6VAA - chains A and X of the 6 polymer chains in the assembly; structure by electron microscopy, 3.40 A resolution.

# Chain A
Molecule: Fanconi anemia, complementation group I
Source organism: Homo sapiens
Reference sequence: B7ZMF2 (B7ZMF2_HUMAN); residue numbers follow UniProt; this construct covers 1-1328
Chain sequence (1328 residues; row label = number of the first residue in the row):
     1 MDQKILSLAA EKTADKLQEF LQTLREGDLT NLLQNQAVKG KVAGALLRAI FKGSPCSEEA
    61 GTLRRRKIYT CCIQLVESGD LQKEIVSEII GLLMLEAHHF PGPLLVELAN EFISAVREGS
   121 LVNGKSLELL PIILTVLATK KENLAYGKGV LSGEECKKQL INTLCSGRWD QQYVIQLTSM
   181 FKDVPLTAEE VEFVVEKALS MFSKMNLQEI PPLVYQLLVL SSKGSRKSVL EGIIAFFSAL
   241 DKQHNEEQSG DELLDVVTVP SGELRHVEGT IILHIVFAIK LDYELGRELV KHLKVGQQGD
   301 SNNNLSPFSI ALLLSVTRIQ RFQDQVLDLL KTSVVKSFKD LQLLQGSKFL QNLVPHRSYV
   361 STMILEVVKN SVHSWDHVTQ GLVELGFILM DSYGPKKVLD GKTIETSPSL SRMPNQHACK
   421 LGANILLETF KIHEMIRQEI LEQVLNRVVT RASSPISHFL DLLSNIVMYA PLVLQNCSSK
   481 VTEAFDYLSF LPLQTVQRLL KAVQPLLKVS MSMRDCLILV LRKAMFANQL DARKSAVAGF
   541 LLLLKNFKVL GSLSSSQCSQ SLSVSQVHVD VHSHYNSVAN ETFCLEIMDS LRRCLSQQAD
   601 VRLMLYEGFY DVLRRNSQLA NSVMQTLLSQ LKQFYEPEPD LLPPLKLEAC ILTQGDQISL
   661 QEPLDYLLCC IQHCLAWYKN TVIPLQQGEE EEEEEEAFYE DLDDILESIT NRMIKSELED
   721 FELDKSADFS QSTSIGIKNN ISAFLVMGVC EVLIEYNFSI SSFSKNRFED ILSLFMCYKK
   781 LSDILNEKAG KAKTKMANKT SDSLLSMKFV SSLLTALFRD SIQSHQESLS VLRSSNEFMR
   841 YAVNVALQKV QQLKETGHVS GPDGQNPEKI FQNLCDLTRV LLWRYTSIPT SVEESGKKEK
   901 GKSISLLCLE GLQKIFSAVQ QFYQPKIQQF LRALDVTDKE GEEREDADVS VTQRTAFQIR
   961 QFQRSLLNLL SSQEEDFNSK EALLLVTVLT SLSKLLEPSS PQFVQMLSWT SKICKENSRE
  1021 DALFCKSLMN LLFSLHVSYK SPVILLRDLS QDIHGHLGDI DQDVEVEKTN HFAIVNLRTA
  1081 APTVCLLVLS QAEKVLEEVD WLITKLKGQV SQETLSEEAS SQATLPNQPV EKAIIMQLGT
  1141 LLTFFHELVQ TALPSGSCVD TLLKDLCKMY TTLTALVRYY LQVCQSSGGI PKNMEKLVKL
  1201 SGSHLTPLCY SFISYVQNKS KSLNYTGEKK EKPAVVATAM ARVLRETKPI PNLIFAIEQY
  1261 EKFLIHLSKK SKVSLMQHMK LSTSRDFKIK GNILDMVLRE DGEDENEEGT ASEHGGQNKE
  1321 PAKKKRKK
Not modelled in the structure: 147-150, 250-259, 400-407, 551-574, 685-695, 935-948, 1111-1125, 1221-1246, 1281-1328
Sequence notes: conflict Val-136 (Ala in B7ZMF2), Asn-476 (Ser in B7ZMF2), Glu-638 (Lys in B7ZMF2), Gln-657 (Lys in B7ZMF2), Leu-877 (Ile in B7ZMF2), Val-1235 (Ala in B7ZMF2), Ser-1274 (Asn in B7ZMF2)
From the paper describing this entry:
  - post-translational modification sites: Lys-523
  - conformationally variable residues (order/disorder transition): Gly-551 to His-574
  - binding site for the 27-nt DNA strand: Lys-397, Lys-1270
  - mutagenesis - R1285Q: decreased stability in response to USP1-UAF1

# Chain X
Molecule: 18-nt DNA strand
Sequence (18 nucleotides; row label = number of the first residue in the row):
     2 TTTTTTTTTT TTTTTTTT

# Interface between chain A and chain X
Residue-residue contacts (6):
  Ala-789(A) / DT3(X)  phosphate contact
  Gly-790(A) / DT3(X)  phosphate contact
  Ala-792(A) / DT3(X)  phosphate contact
  Lys-793(A) / DT3(X)  phosphate contact
  Lys-793(A) / DT4(X)  base contact
  Thr-794(A) / DT4(X)  phosphate contact
Also at the interface, not in a pair above, chain A (6 interface residues in all): Lys-396
Also at the interface, not in a pair above, chain X (4 interface residues in all): DT2, DT14

# Summary
6 residues of chain A face 4 of chain X across their interface. The paper reports a binding site for the 27-nt
DNA strand at Lys-397(A) and Lys-1270(A); R1285Q of chain A reduces stability in response to USP1-UAF1.
Here chain A is Fanconi anemia, complementation group I (Homo sapiens) and chain X is an 18-nt DNA strand.
Entry 6VAA (Structure of the Fanconi Anemia ID complex bound to ICL DNA) was determined by electron
microscopy, deposited together with 6VAD.
